PDB entry 7UPE | electron microscopy, 3.40 A resolution | chains A and B of the 10 polymer chains in the assembly

Chain A (and B):
Molecule: Isoform Tau-F of Microtubule-associated protein tau
From: Homo sapiens
Notes: chain B of this document is another copy of the same molecule, construct and numbering; everything in this record applies to it too
UniProt: P10636-8 (TAU-8_HUMAN); residues 1-441 here = UniProt positions 1-441
Chain sequence (441 residues; numbered 1 to 441; the number before each row is that of its first residue):
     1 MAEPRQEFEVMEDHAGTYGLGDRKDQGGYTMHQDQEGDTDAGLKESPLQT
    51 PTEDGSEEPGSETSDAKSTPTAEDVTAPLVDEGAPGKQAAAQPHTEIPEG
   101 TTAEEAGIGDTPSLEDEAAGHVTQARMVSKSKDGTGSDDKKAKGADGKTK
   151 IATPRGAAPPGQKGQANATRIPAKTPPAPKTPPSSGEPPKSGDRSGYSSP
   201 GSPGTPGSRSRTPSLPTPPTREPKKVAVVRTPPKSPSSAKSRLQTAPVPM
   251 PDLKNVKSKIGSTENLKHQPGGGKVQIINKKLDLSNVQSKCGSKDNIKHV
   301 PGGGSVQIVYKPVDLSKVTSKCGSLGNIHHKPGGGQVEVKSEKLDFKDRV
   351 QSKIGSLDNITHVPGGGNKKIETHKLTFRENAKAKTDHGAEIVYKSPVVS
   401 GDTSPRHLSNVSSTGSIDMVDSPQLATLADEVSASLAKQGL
Not modelled in the structure: 1-305, 380-441
Reported in the primary citation:
  - contacts within the chain: Glu-338/Lys-340 (proposed by the authors, not directly observed)

Interface between chain A and chain B:
Contacting residue pairs (9):
  Lys-331(A) / Gln-336(B)
  Lys-331(A) / Glu-338(B)  salt bridge
  Pro-332(A) / Gln-336(B)
  Gly-333(A) / Gln-336(B)  hydrogen bond (backbone-side chain)
  Gly-334(A) / Gly-333(B)
  Gly-334(A) / Gly-334(B)
  Gln-336(A) / Lys-331(B)  hydrogen bond (side chain-backbone)
  Gln-336(A) / Pro-332(B)
  Gln-336(A) / Gly-333(B)
Also at the interface, not in a pair above, chain A (6 interface residues in all): Gly-335
Also at the interface, not in a pair above, chain B (7 interface residues in all): Gly-335

Summary:
Chain A and chain B form an interface of 6 and 7 residues respectively, with 2 hydrogen bonds and 1 salt
bridge. Polar pairs include Lys-331(A)/Glu-338(B), Gly-333(A)/Gln-336(B) and Gln-336(A)/Lys-331(B). The paper
reports contacts within the chain involving Lys-340(A) and Glu-338(A).
Chain A and chain B are both Isoform Tau-F of Microtubule-associated protein tau (Homo sapiens); the
structure, Tau Paired Helical Filament from Alzheimer's Disease not incubated with EGCG, was determined by
electron microscopy (same publication as 7UPF and 7UPG).
